PDB entry 8X32 | electron microscopy, 4.40 A resolution (low resolution: residue-level contacts below are approximate; hydrogen-bond / salt-bridge calls are withheld) | chains C and D of the 14 polymer chains in the assembly

[Chain C]
Name: Histone H2A
Organism: Saccharomyces cerevisiae
UniProt: A0A6A5Q818 (A0A6A5Q818_YEASX); residues -6 to 127 here correspond to UniProt positions 1-134 (UniProt number = residue number + 7)
Chain sequence (134 residues; row label = number of the first residue in the row; numbers below 1 keep their minus sign (Met-6 is residue -6)):
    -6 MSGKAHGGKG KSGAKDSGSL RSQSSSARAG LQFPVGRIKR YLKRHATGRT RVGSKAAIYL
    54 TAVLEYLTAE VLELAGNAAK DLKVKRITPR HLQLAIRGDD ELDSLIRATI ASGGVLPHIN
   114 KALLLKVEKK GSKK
Not modelled in the structure: -6 to 15, 114-127

[Chain D]
Name: Histone H2B
Organism: Saccharomyces cerevisiae
UniProt: A0A6A5PZQ7 (A0A6A5PZQ7_YEASX); residues 0-130 here correspond to UniProt positions 1-131 (UniProt number = residue number + 1)
Chain sequence (131 residues; row label = number of the first residue in the row; numbering starts at 0):
     0 MSAKAEKKPA SKAPAEKKPA AKKTSTSTDG KKRSKARKET YSSYIYKVLK QTHPDTGISQ
    60 KSMSILNSFV NDIFERIATE ASKLAAYNKK STISAREIQT AVRLILPGEL AKHAVSEGTR
   120 AVTKYSSSTQ A
Not modelled in the structure: 0-35, 129-130

[How chain C and chain D interact]
Residue-residue contacts (73):
  Arg21(C) - Tyr124(D)
  Arg21(C) - Ser127(D)
  Arg21(C) - Thr128(D)
  Ala22(C) - Ala120(D)
  Ala22(C) - Lys123(D)
  Ala22(C) - Tyr124(D)
  Gly23(C) - Lys123(D)
  Leu24(C) - Lys123(D)
  Gln25(C) - Lys46(D)
  Gln25(C) - Val47(D)
  Phe26(C) - Tyr43(D)
  Phe26(C) - Val47(D)
  Ile31(C) - Tyr40(D)
  Ile31(C) - Phe73(D)
  Tyr34(C) - Glu38(D)
  Tyr34(C) - Tyr40(D)
  Tyr34(C) - Phe73(D)
  Arg37(C) - Phe73(D)
  His38(C) - Ala77(D)
  His38(C) - Ser81(D)
  Gly41(C) - Ser90(D)
  Thr43(C) - Thr91(D)
  Thr43(C) - Ile92(D)
  Arg44(C) - Ile92(D)
  Lys48(C) - Ile92(D)
  Lys48(C) - Ser93(D)
  Lys48(C) - Ala94(D)
  Lys48(C) - Glu96(D)
  Lys48(C) - Ile97(D)
  Ala50(C) - Val121(D)
  Ile51(C) - Ile97(D)
  Ile51(C) - Gln98(D)
  Ile51(C) - Gly117(D)
  Ile51(C) - Thr118(D)
  Ile51(C) - Val121(D)
  Tyr52(C) - Ile76(D)
  Tyr52(C) - Ala77(D)
  Tyr52(C) - Ile97(D)
  Thr54(C) - Gly117(D)
  Ala55(C) - Ile76(D)
  Glu58(C) - Val101(D)
  Glu58(C) - Ala113(D)
  Glu58(C) - Gly117(D)
  Tyr59(C) - Phe68(D)
  Tyr59(C) - Ile72(D)
  Tyr59(C) - Arg75(D)
  Tyr59(C) - Leu105(D)
  Leu60(C) - Val47(D)
  Ala62(C) - Leu109(D)
  Glu63(C) - Phe68(D)
  Leu65(C) - His52(D)
  Val77(C) - Thr55(D)
  Val77(C) - Gly56(D)
  Lys78(C) - Gly56(D)
  Lys78(C) - Ile57(D)
  Arg79(C) - Leu48(D)
  Arg79(C) - His52(D)
  Arg79(C) - Thr55(D)
  Arg79(C) - Gly56(D)
  Arg79(C) - Ile57(D)
  Arg79(C) - Ser58(D)
  Arg79(C) - Ser61(D)
  Ile80(C) - Ser58(D)
  Ile80(C) - Ser61(D)
  Thr81(C) - Lys60(D)
  Thr81(C) - Ser61(D)
  Thr81(C) - Ile64(D)
  Asp93(C) - Pro106(D)
  Asp93(C) - Glu108(D)
  Asp93(C) - Leu109(D)
  Ser97(C) - Arg75(D)
  Ile103(C) - Ile64(D)
  Ala104(C) - Ile64(D)
Also at the interface, not in a pair above, chain C (39 interface residues in all): Pro27, Arg30, Val45, Val56, Ala68
Also at the interface, not in a pair above, chain D (48 interface residues in all): Gln50, Asp54, Ala80, Val114, Glu116

[In short]
Chain C and chain D form an interface of 39 and 48 residues respectively.
Chain C is Histone H2A and chain D is Histone H2B, both from Saccharomyces cerevisiae; the structure, The
piccolo NuA4 bound to the H2A.Z nucleosome-H4KQ Complex with Ac-CoA at resetting state, was determined by
electron microscopy together with 8X2X, 8X2Y, 8X2Z, 8X30 and 8X31 from the same study.
